PDB entry 8Q3B | electron microscopy, 2.69 A resolution | chains B and J of the 8 polymer chains in the assembly

== Chain B ==
Molecule: DNA-directed RNA polymerase RPB2 homolog
From: African swine fever virus BA71V
Reference sequence: P42487 (RPB2_ASFB7); residue numbers follow UniProt; this construct covers 1-1242
Amino-acid sequence (1243 residues; row label = number of the first residue in the row; numbering starts at 0):
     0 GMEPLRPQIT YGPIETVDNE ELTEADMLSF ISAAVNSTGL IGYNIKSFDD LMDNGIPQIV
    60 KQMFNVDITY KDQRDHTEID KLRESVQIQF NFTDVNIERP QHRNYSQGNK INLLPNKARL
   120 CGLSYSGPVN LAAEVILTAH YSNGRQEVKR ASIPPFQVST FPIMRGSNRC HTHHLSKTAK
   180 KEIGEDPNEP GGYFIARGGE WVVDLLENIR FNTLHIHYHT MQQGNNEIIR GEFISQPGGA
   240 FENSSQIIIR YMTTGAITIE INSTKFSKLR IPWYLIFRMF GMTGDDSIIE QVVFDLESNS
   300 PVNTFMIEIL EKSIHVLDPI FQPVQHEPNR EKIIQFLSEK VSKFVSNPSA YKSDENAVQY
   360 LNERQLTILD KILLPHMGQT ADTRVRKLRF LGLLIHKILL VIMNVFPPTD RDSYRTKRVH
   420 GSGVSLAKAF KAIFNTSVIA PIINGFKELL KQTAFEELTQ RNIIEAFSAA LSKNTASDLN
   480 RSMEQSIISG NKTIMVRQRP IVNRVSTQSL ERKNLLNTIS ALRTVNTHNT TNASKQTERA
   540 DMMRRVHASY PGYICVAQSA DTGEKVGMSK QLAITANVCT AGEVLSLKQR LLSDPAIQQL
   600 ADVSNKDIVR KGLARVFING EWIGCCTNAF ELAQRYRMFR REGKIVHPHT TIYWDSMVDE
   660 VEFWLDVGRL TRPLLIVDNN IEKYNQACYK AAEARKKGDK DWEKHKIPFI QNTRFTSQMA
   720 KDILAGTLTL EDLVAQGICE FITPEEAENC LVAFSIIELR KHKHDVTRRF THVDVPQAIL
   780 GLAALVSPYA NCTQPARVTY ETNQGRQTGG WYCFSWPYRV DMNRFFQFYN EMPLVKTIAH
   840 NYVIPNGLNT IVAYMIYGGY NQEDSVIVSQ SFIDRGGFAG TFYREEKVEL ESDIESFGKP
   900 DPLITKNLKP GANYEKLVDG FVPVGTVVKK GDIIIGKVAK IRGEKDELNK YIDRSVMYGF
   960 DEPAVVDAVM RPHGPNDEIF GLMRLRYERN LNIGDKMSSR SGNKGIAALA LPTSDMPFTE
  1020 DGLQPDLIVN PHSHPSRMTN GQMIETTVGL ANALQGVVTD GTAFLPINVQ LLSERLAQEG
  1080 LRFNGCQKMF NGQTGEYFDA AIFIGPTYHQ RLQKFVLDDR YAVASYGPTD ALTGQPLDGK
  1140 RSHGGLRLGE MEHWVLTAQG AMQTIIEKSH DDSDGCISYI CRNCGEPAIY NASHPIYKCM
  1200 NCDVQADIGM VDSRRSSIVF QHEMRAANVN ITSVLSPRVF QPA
Disordered / not traced: 0-7, 65-82, 141-148, 344-351, 451-474, 493-512, 805-821, 889-909, 937-951
Construct notes: expression tag (0)
Ion coordination: Zn2+: Cys1180, Cys1183, Cys1198, Cys1201

== Chain J ==
Molecule: DNA-directed RNA polymerase RPB10 homolog
From: African swine fever virus BA71V
Reference sequence: P42488 (RPB10_ASFB7); residue numbers follow UniProt; this construct covers 1-80
Amino-acid sequence (80 residues; row label = number of the first residue in the row):
     1 MLIPVVCFTC GFPIGTYAAI FDKARTEYIK TKMDGTLPQN IPLDASLQIE LKDLITALGI
    61 PMRVCCRTHL ITTLDYRKYY
Ion coordination: Zn2+: Cys7, Cys10, Cys65, Cys66
UniProt features mapped onto this chain:
  - binding site (Zn(2+)): Cys7, Cys10, Cys65, Cys66

== Chain B / chain J interface ==
Residue-residue contacts - 59 pairs, chain B then chain J:
  Lys180(B) with Tyr80(J), hydrogen bond (side chain-backbone)
  Leu723(B) with Asn40(J)
  Ala724(B) with Asn40(J), hydrogen bond (backbone-side chain)
  Phe825(B) with Met1(J), hydrophobic
  Phe827(B) with Met1(J), hydrogen bond (backbone-backbone)
  Tyr828(B) with Met1(J); Leu2(J); Phe8(J), hydrophobic
  Asn829(B) with Thr73(J); Leu74(J), hydrogen bond (backbone-backbone)
  Glu830(B) with Phe8(J); His69(J); Thr72(J); Thr73(J), hydrogen bond
  Met831(B) with Thr72(J), hydrogen bond (backbone-backbone); Tyr79(J)
  Leu833(B) with Thr68(J); Thr72(J)
  Lys835(B) with Asp44(J), salt bridge; Leu47(J)
  Asn840(B) with Asp44(J), hydrogen bond
  Ile843(B) with Tyr79(J), hydrophobic
  Pro844(B) with Leu74(J)
  Asn848(B) with Thr68(J); His69(J), hydrogen bond (backbone-side chain); Thr72(J), hydrogen bond
  Ile850(B) with Thr9(J)
  Phe871(B) with Phe8(J)
  Arg874(B) with Val6(J); Cys7(J); Phe8(J), hydrogen bond (side chain-backbone); Thr9(J), hydrogen bond (side chain-backbone); Cys10(J); Gly11(J)
  Gly1021(B) with Arg63(J), hydrogen bond (backbone-side chain)
  Leu1022(B) with Arg63(J); Cys65(J)
  Gln1023(B) with Thr9(J), hydrogen bond (side chain-backbone)
  Asp1025(B) with Thr9(J), hydrogen bond
  Leu1049(B) with Val64(J), hydrophobic
  Ala1052(B) with Val64(J), hydrophobic; Arg67(J); Thr68(J)
  Leu1053(B) with Lys52(J), hydrogen bond (backbone-side chain); Val64(J), hydrophobic
  Gln1054(B) with Glu50(J); Lys52(J)
  Gly1055(B) with Ile49(J); Glu50(J); Leu51(J), hydrogen bond (backbone-backbone); Ile71(J)
  Val1056(B) with Leu47(J); Gln48(J); Ile49(J); Glu50(J)
  Val1057(B) with Leu47(J), hydrogen bond (backbone-backbone); Gln48(J), hydrogen bond (backbone-side chain)
  Asp1059(B) with Asp44(J)
  Glu1078(B) with Lys52(J), salt bridge
Interface residues without a listed pair, chain B (41 interface residues in all): Pro186, Asn187, Pro832, Leu847, Ser870, Gly875, Gly876, Asp1020, Thr1058, Pro1105
Interface residues without a listed pair, chain J (30 interface residues in all): Pro4, Met62

== In short ==
41 residues of chain B and 30 residues of chain J are in contact, with 18 hydrogen bonds and 2 salt bridges.
Polar pairs include Lys835(B)-Asp44(J), Glu1078(B)-Lys52(J) and Lys180(B)-Tyr80(J). UniProt lists 4
Zn2+-binding residues on chain J.
Chain B is DNA-directed RNA polymerase RPB2 homolog and chain J is DNA-directed RNA polymerase RPB10 homolog,
both from African swine fever virus BA71V; the structure, The closed state of the ASFV apo-RNA polymerase, was
determined by electron microscopy, deposited together with 8Q3K.
